PDB entry 2R5D | X-ray diffraction, 1.66 A resolution | chains C and L of the 6 polymer chains in the assembly

== Chain C ==
Protein: gp41 N-peptide
Amino-acid sequence (47 residues; each row starts with the number of its first residue; numbering starts at 0):
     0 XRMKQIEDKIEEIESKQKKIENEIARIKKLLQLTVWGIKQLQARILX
Modified residues: ACE (acetyl group) at position 0; NH2 (amino group) at position 46

== Chain L ==
Protein: HIV entry inhibitor PIE7
Amino-acid sequence (17 residues; each row starts with the number of its first residue; numbering starts at 0):
     0 XKGACDYPEWQWLCAAX
Modified residues: ACE (acetyl group) at position 0, NH2 (amino group) at position 16; Lys1 (D-lysine; DLY); Ala3, Ala14, Ala15 (D-alanine; DAL); Cys4, Cys13 (D-cysteine; DCY); Asp5 (D-aspartic acid; DAS); Tyr6 (D-tyrosine; DTY); Pro7 (D-proline; DPR); Glu8 (D-glutamic acid; DGL); Trp9, Trp11 (D-tryptophan; DTR); Gln10 (D-glutamine; DGN); Leu12 (D-leucine; DLE)
Disulfide bonds: Cys4-Cys13
Covalently attached groups: covalent link Cys4-Cys13

== Interface between chain C and chain L ==
Residue-residue contacts (15):
  Leu29(C) - Ala15(L)
  Leu29(C) - NH2_16(L)
  Leu32(C) - Ala3(L)
  Leu32(C) - Leu12(L)
  Leu32(C) - NH2_16(L)
  Trp35(C) - Lys1(L)  hydrogen bond (side chain-backbone)
  Trp35(C) - Gly2(L)
  Trp35(C) - Ala3(L)
  Trp35(C) - Tyr6(L)
  Trp35(C) - Trp9(L)
  Trp35(C) - Leu12(L)
  Gly36(C) - Trp9(L)
  Gly36(C) - Leu12(L)
  Gln39(C) - Trp9(L)
  Leu40(C) - Trp9(L)
Other interface residues (no listed pair), chain C (7 interface residues in all): Thr33
Other interface residues (no listed pair), chain L (9 interface residues in all): Cys13

== Summary ==
7 residues of chain C face 9 of chain L across their interface, with 1 hydrogen bond. The hydrogen-bonded pair
is Trp35(C)-Lys1(L).
Chain C is gp41 N-peptide and chain L is HIV entry inhibitor PIE7; the structure, Structure of the gp41
N-trimer in complex with the HIV entry inhibitor PIE7, was determined by X-ray diffraction together with 2R3C
and 2R5B from the same study.
